PDB entry 8BOX | X-ray diffraction, 2.82 A resolution | chains A and B of the 3 polymer chains in the assembly

== Chain A ==
Protein: Lysine-specific histone demethylase 1A
Organism: Homo sapiens
Notes: EC 1.14.99.66
UniProtKB: O60341 (KDM1A_HUMAN); numbering as in UniProt (aligned over 1-852)
Sequence (871 residues; row label = number of the first residue in the row; numbers below 1 keep their minus sign (Gly-18 is residue -18)):
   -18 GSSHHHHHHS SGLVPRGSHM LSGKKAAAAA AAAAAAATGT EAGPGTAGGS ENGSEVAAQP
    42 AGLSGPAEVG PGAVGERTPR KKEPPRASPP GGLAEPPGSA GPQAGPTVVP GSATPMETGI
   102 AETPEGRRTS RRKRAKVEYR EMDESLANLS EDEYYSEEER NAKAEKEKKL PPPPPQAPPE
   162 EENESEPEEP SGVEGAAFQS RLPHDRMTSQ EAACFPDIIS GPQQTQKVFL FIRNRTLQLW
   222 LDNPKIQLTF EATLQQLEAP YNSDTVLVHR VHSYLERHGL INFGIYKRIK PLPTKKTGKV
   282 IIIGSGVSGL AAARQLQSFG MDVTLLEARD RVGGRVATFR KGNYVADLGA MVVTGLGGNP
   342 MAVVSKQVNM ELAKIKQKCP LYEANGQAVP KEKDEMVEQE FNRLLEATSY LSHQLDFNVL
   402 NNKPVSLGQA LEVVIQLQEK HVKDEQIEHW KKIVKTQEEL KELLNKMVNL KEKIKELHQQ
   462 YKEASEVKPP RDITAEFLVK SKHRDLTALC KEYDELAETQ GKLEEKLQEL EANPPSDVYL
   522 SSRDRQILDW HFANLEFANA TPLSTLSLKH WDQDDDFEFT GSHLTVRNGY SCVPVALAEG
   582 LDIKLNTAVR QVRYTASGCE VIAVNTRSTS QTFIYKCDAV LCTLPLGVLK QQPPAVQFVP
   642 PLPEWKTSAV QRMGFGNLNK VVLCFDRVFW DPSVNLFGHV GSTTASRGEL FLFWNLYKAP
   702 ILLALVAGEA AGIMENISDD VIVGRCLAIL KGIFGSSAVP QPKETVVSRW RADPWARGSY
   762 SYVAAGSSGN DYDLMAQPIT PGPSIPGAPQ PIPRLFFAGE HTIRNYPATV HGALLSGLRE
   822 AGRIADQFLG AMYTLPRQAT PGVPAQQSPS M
Unresolved in the structure: -18 to 170, 837-852
Construct notes: expression tag (-18 to 0)
Small-molecule neighbours: AW4 (SV9; [[(2R,3S,4R,5R)-5-(6-aminopurin-9-yl)-3,4-bis(oxidanyl)oxolan-2-yl]methoxy-oxidanyl-phosphoryl] [(2R,3S,4S)-5-[7,8-dimethyl-2,4-bis(oxidanylidene)-5-[3-[4-(3-phenylphenyl)phenyl]propanoyl]-1H-benzo[g]pteridin-10-yl]-2,3,4-tris(oxidanyl)pentyl] hydrogen phosphate): Ile284, Gly285, Ser286, Gly287, Val288, Ser289, Gly290, Leu307, Glu308, Ala309, Arg310, Gly314, Gly315, Arg316, Val317, Leu329, Gly330, Ala331, Met332, Val333, Thr335, Phe538, Ala539, Asp555, Glu559, His564, Thr588, Ala589, Val590, Thr624, Leu625, Pro626, Val629, Val637, Leu659, Lys661, Trp751, Trp756, Ser760, Tyr761, Gly800, Glu801, Ala809, Thr810, Val811, His812, Ala814
What the authors report for this chain:
  - mutagenesis - T684DEL/T685DEL/A686DEL/S687DEL: increased growth in response to AW4

== Chain B ==
Protein: REST corepressor 1
Organism: Homo sapiens
UniProtKB: Q9UKL0 (RCOR1_HUMAN); residues 305-440 here correspond to UniProt positions 308-443 (UniProt number = residue number + 3)
Sequence (144 residues; row label = number of the first residue in the row):
   297 GPLGSPEFRA KRKPPKGMFL SQEDVEAVSA NATAATTVLR QLDMELVSVK RQIQNIKQTN
   357 SALKEKLDGG IEPYRLPEVI QKCNARWTTE EQLLAVQAIR KYGRDFQAIS DVIGNKSVVQ
   417 VKNFFVNYRR RFNIDEVLQE WEAE
Unresolved in the structure: 297-307
Construct notes: expression tag (297-304)

== Interface between chain A and chain B ==
Pairs across the interface - 84 pairs, chain A then chain B:
  Glu381(A) with Met314(B)
  Arg384(A) with Pro311(B); Lys312(B), hydrogen bond (side chain-backbone); Gly313(B), hydrogen bond (side chain-backbone); Met314(B)
  Glu387(A) with Pro311(B)
  Tyr391(A) with Lys309(B); Pro310(B); Leu316(B), hydrophobic
  Leu392(A) with Leu316(B), hydrophobic
  Gln395(A) with Arg308(B)
  Leu401(A) with Ser325(B)
  Gln417(A) with Val324(B); Ala331(B)
  Leu418(A) with Phe315(B); Asp320(B); Val321(B), hydrophobic; Val324(B), hydrophobic
  Gln419(A) with Gly313(B), hydrogen bond (side chain-backbone); Met314(B); Phe315(B), hydrogen bond (side chain-backbone)
  Glu420(A) with Leu335(B)
  Lys421(A) with Asp320(B), salt bridge; Leu335(B)
  His422(A) with Phe315(B)
  Lys424(A) with Leu335(B); Leu338(B); Asp339(B), salt bridge
  Asp425(A) with Leu338(B)
  Gln427(A) with Leu342(B)
  Ile428(A) with Leu338(B); Glu341(B); Leu342(B)
  Trp431(A) with Leu342(B); Val345(B), hydrophobic
  Ile434(A) with Ile349(B), hydrophobic
  Val435(A) with Val345(B), hydrophobic; Ile349(B), hydrophobic
  Gln438(A) with Ile352(B); Lys353(B); Asn356(B)
  Glu439(A) with Ile352(B)
  Leu441(A) with Asn356(B)
  Lys442(A) with Asn356(B), hydrogen bond (backbone-side chain)
  Leu445(A) with Asn356(B); Leu359(B), hydrophobic; Lys360(B)
  Asn446(A) with Leu359(B)
  Met448(A) with Leu363(B), hydrophobic
  Val449(A) with Leu363(B), hydrophobic
  Lys452(A) with Lys362(B); Leu363(B); Asp364(B), hydrogen bond (side chain-backbone); Gly366(B), hydrogen bond (side chain-backbone)
  Ile455(A) with Tyr370(B), hydrophobic
  Lys456(A) with Tyr370(B)
  His459(A) with Tyr370(B)
  Tyr462(A) with Leu372(B)
  Ile474(A) with Leu389(B), hydrophobic; Gln393(B)
  Thr475(A) with Gln393(B)
  Phe478(A) with Leu390(B), hydrophobic; Gln393(B); Ala394(B); Lys397(B)
  Lys481(A) with Leu390(B); Val408(B)
  Ser482(A) with Tyr398(B)
  His484(A) with Leu372(B); Pro373(B); Val375(B)
  Arg485(A) with Tyr398(B); Asp401(B), salt bridge; Ala404(B); Asp407(B), salt bridge
  Asp486(A) with Lys397(B); Tyr398(B), hydrogen bond
  Leu487(A) with Tyr370(B)
  Cys491(A) with Ile367(B), hydrophobic
  Tyr494(A) with Gly366(B); Ile367(B), hydrophobic
  Asp495(A) with Arg371(B), salt bridge
  Glu505(A) with Lys360(B), salt bridge
  Tyr520(A) with Met314(B)
Other interface residues (no listed pair), chain A (55 interface residues in all): Ala388, Leu396, Phe398, Val414, Val415, Lys432, Glu477, Glu512
Other interface residues (no listed pair), chain B (56 interface residues in all): Ser317, Gln318, Val334, Lys346, Gln348, Thr355, Gly365, Pro369, Glu386, Gln403

== In short ==
The interface between chain A and chain B involves 55 residues on one side and 56 on the other; the contacts
include 8 hydrogen bonds and 6 salt bridges. Polar contacts include Lys421(A)-Asp320(B), Lys424(A)-Asp339(B)
and Arg485(A)-Asp401(B). Bound to chain A: AW4. The paper reports that T684DEL/T685DEL/A686DEL/S687DEL of
chain A increase growth in response to AW4.
Chain A is Lysine-specific histone demethylase 1A and chain B is REST corepressor 1, both from Homo sapiens;
the structure, LSD1-CoREST in complex with AW4 and SNAG peptide, was determined by X-ray diffraction (same
publication as 8BOP, 8F2Z, 8F30, 8F59, 8F6S, 8FDV and 18 further entries).
